Entry 5BSW (X-ray diffraction, 2.10 A resolution); this record covers chain A.

== Chain A ==
Molecule: 4-coumarate--CoA ligase 2
From: Nicotiana tabacum
Notes: EC 6.2.1.12
Reference sequence: O24146 (4CL2_TOBAC); aligned to UniProt positions 1-541 over residues 1-541 (the alignment contains insertions or deletions, so no single offset holds)
Amino-acid sequence (541 residues; row label = number of the first residue in the row):
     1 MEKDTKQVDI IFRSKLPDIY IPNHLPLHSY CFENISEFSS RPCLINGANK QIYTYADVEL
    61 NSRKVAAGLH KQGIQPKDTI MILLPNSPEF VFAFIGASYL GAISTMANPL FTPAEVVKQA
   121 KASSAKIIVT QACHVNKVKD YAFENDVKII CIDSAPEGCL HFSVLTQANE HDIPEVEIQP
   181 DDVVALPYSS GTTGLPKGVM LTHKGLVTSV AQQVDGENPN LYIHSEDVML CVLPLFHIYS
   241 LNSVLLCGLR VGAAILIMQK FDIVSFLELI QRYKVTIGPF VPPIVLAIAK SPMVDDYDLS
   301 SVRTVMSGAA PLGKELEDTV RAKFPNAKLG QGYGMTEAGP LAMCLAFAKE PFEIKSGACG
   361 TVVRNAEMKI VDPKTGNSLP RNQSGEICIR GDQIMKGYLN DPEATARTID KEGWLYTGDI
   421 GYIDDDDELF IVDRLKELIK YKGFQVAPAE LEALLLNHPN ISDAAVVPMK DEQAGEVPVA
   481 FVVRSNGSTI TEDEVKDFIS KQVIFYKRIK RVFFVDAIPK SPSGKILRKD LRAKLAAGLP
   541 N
Disordered / not traced: 1-8, 535-541
UniProt features mapped onto this chain:
  - binding site (ATP): Ser-189, Ser-190, Gly-191, Thr-192, Thr-193, Lys-197, Gln-331, Gly-332, Thr-336
  - binding site ((E)-4-coumaroyl-AMP): Tyr-239, Ser-243, Ala-309, Gly-332, Thr-336
  - binding site ((E)-caffeoyl-AMP): Tyr-239, Ser-243, Ala-309, Gly-332, Thr-336
  - binding site ((E)-feruloyl-AMP): Tyr-239, Ser-243, Ala-309, Gly-332, Thr-336
  - binding site (CoA): Lys-260
  - binding site (AMP): Gly-332, Thr-336
Small-molecule neighbours: 4UW (5'-O-[(R)-hydroxy{[(2E)-3-(5-methoxy-4-oxocyclohexa-1,5-dien-1-yl)prop-2-enoyl]oxy}phosphoryl]adenosine): Ser-189, Gln-213, His-237, Ile-238, Tyr-239, Ser-243, Ser-307, Gly-308, Ala-309, Ala-310, Pro-311, Gln-331, Gly-332, Tyr-333, Gly-334, Met-335, Thr-336, Glu-337, Gly-339, Pro-340, Met-343, Cys-359, Asp-419, Ile-431, Arg-434, Lys-525

== Summary ==
Chain A binds compound 4UW. UniProt lists 9 ATP-binding residues, 5 (E)-4-coumaroyl-AMP-binding residues, 5
(E)-caffeoyl-AMP-binding residues and 5 (E)-feruloyl-AMP-binding residues.
Chain A is 4-coumarate--CoA ligase 2 (Nicotiana tabacum); the structure, Crystal structure of 4-coumarate:CoA
ligase delta-V341 mutant complexed with feruloyl adenylate, was determined by X-ray diffraction together with
5BSM, 5BSR, 5BST, 5BSU and 5BSV from the same study.
